4Q1S - chains S and T of the 28 polymer chains in the assembly; structure by X-ray diffraction, 2.60 A resolution.

# Chain S
Protein: Proteasome subunit alpha type-6
From: Saccharomyces cerevisiae
Notes: EC 3.4.25.1
UniProtKB: P40302 (PSA6_YEAST); residues 0-233 here correspond to UniProt positions 1-234 (UniProt number = residue number + 1)
Sequence (234 residues; each row starts with the number of its first residue; numbering starts at 0):
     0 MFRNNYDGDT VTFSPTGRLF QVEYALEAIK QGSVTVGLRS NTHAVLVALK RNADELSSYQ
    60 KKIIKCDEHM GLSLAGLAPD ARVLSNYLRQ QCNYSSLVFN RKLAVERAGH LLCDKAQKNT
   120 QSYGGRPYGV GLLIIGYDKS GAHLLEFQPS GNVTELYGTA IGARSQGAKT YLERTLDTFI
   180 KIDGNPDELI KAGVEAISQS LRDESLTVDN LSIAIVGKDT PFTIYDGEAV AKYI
Disordered / not traced: 0
UniProt features mapped onto this chain:
  - modified residue: Ser13 (Phosphoserine)
  - cross-link: Lys190 (Glycyl lysine isopeptide (Lys-Gly) (interchain with G-Cter in ubiquitin))

# Chain T
Protein: Probable proteasome subunit alpha type-7
From: Saccharomyces cerevisiae
Notes: EC 3.4.25.1
UniProtKB: P21242 (PSA7_YEAST); residues -3 to 284 here correspond to UniProt positions 1-288 (UniProt number = residue number + 4)
Sequence (288 residues; row label = number of the first residue in the row; numbers below 1 keep their minus sign (Met-3 is residue -3)):
    -3 MTSIGTGYDL SNSVFSPDGR NFQVEYAVKA VENGTTSIGI KCNDGVVFAV EKLITSKLLV
    57 PQKNVKIQVV DRHIGCVYSG LIPDGRHLVN RGREEAASFK KLYKTPIPIP AFADRLGQYV
   117 QAHTLYNSVR PFGVSTIFGG VDKNGAHLYM LEPSGSYWGY KGAATGKGRQ SAKAELEKLV
   177 DHHPEGLSAR EAVKQAAKII YLAHEDNKEK DFELEISWCS LSETNGLHKF VKGDLLQEAI
   237 DFAQKEINGD DDEDEDDSDN VMSSDDENAP VATNANATTD QEGDIHLE
Disordered / not traced: -3 to 0, 245-284
UniProt features mapped onto this chain:
  - modified residue: Thr-2 (N-acetylthreonine)

# Interface between chain S and chain T
Pairs across the interface - 62 pairs, chain S then chain T:
  Asn4(S) with Leu6(T)
  Tyr5(S) with Asp5(T), hydrogen bond; Leu6(T), hydrophobic
  Thr9(S) with Arg126(T)
  Val10(S) with Asn123(T); Ser124(T); Val125(T); Arg126(T)
  Thr11(S) with Leu6(T); Gln19(T)
  Phe12(S) with Gln19(T), hydrogen bond (backbone-side chain); Tyr22(T); Ala23(T), hydrophobic; Arg126(T); Pro127(T)
  Ser13(S) with Tyr22(T)
  Pro14(S) with Tyr22(T), hydrophobic; Lys25(T)
  Thr15(S) with Lys25(T)
  Gly16(S) with Tyr22(T); Lys25(T); Ala26(T)
  Leu18(S) with Leu77(T), hydrophobic; Arg126(T)
  Glu105(S) with Lys59(T)
  His109(S) with Arg82(T)
  Cys112(S) with Arg82(T)
  Asp113(S) with Arg82(T), salt bridge; Asn86(T)
  Gln116(S) with Pro79(T); Asp80(T); His83(T); Arg126(T)
  Thr119(S) with Arg126(T), hydrogen bond (backbone-side chain)
  Gln120(S) with His83(T); Val125(T); Arg126(T), hydrogen bond (backbone-backbone); Pro127(T); Phe128(T)
  Tyr122(S) with Ser124(T), hydrogen bond (backbone-backbone)
  Ser149(S) with Pro79(T)
  Gly150(S) with Pro79(T)
  Asn151(S) with Ile78(T); Pro79(T)
  Thr153(S) with Asn60(T)
  Glu154(S) with Leu55(T); Val56(T), hydrogen bond (backbone-backbone); Lys59(T); Asn60(T), hydrogen bond (backbone-side chain)
  Leu155(S) with Leu54(T); Leu55(T), hydrophobic; Val56(T)
  Tyr156(S) with Leu54(T), hydrogen bond (backbone-backbone); Leu55(T); Val56(T), hydrophobic; Pro57(T)
  Gly157(S) with Leu54(T)
  Lys168(S) with Leu54(T)
  Leu171(S) with Leu54(T)
  Glu172(S) with Ser52(T), hydrogen bond; Lys53(T), hydrogen bond (side chain-backbone)
  Leu175(S) with Lys53(T)
Other interface residues (no listed pair), chain S (34 interface residues in all): Arg38, Ser121, Thr158
Other interface residues (no listed pair), chain T (30 interface residues in all): His119, Gly129

# In short
34 residues of chain S face 30 of chain T across their interface; the contacts include 10 hydrogen bonds and 1
salt bridge. Polar pairs include Asp113(S)-Arg82(T), Tyr5(S)-Asp5(T) and Phe12(S)-Gln19(T).
Here chain S is Proteasome subunit alpha type-6 and chain T is Probable proteasome subunit alpha type-7, both
from Saccharomyces cerevisiae. Entry 4Q1S (Yeast 20S proteasome in Complex with Kendomycin) was determined by
X-ray diffraction.
